8IHT - chains H and J of the 16 polymer chains in the assembly; structure by electron microscopy, 3.72 A resolution.

Chain H:
Molecule: Histone H2B
Organism: Xenopus laevis
UniProtKB: A0A8J0U496 (A0A8J0U496_XENLA); residues 1-122 here correspond to UniProt positions 5-126 (UniProt number = residue number + 4)
Sequence (122 residues; each row starts with the number of its first residue):
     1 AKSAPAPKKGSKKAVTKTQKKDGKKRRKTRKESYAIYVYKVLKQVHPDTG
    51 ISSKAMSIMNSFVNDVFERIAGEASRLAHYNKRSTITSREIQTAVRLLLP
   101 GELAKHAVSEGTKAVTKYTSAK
Unresolved in the structure: 1-32, 122

Chain J:
Molecule: 165-nt DNA strand
Organism: Xenopus laevis
Sequence (165 nucleotides; each row starts with the number of its first residue; numbers below 1 keep their minus sign (DC-72 is residue -72)):
   -72 CAGGATGTATATATCTGACACGTGCCTGGAGACTAGGGAGTAATCCCCTT
   -22 GGCGGTTAAAACGCGGGGGACAGCGCGTACGTGCGTTTAAGCGGTGCTAG
    28 AGCTGTCTACGACCAATTGAGCGGCCTCGGCACCGGGATTCTCCAGGGCG
    78 GCCAGTAAGGGCGAC
Unresolved in the structure: 87-92

Chain H / chain J interface:
Residue-residue contacts (10):
  Gly50(H) - DA-53(J)  phosphate contact
  Ile51(H) - DC-54(J)  sugar contact
  Ile51(H) - DA-53(J)  hydrogen bond to the phosphate
  Ser52(H) - DC-54(J)  phosphate contact
  Ser53(H) - DC-54(J)  hydrogen bond to the phosphate
  Arg83(H) - DA-34(J)  phosphate contact
  Arg83(H) - DG-33(J)  salt bridge to the phosphate
  Ser84(H) - DG-35(J)  hydrogen bond to the phosphate
  Ser84(H) - DA-34(J)  hydrogen bond to the phosphate
  Thr85(H) - DA-34(J)  hydrogen bond to the phosphate
Interface residues without a listed pair, chain J (6 interface residues in all): DA-55

Overview:
Chain H and chain J form an interface of 7 and 6 residues respectively; the contacts include 5 hydrogen bonds
and 1 salt bridge. Among the polar pairs are Ile51(H)-DA-53(J), Ser53(H)-DC-54(J) and Ser84(H)-DG-35(J).
Here chain H is Histone H2B and chain J is a 165-nt DNA strand, both from Xenopus laevis. Entry 8IHT (Rpd3S
bound to the nucleosome) was determined by electron microscopy together with 8IHM and 8IHN from the same
study.
